PDB entry 3HKC | X-ray diffraction, 3.80 A resolution | chains B and E of the 5 polymer chains in the assembly

[Chain B]
Molecule: Tubulin beta chain
From: Ovis aries
Amino-acid sequence (445 residues; numbered 1 to 455; 10 numbers in that range are skipped by the numbering (no residue carries them; nothing is unmodelled there); the number before each row is that of its first residue):
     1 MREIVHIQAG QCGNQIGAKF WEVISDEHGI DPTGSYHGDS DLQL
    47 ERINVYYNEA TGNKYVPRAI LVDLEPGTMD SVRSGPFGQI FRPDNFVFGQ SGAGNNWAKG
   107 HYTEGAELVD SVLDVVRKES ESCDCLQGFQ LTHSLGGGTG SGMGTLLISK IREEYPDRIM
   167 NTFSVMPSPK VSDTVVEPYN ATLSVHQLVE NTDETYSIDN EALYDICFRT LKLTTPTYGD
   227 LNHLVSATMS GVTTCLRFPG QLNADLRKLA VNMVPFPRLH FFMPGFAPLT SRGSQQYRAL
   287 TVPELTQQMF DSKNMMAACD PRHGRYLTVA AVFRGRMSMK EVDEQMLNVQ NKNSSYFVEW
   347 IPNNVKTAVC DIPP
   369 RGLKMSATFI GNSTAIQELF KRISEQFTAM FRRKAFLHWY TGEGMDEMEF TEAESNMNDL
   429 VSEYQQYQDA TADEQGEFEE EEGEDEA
Disordered / not traced: 1, 278-285, 439-455
Small-molecule neighbours:
  - E70 (N-{2-[(4-hydroxyphenyl)amino]pyridin-3-yl}-4-methoxybenzenesulfonamide): Tyr202, Val238, Thr239, Cys241, Leu242, Leu248, Ala250, Lys254, Leu255, Asn258, Met259, Val315, Ala316, Ala317, Asn350, Val351, Lys352, Ala354, Ile378
  - GDP (guanosine-5'-diphosphate): Gly10, Gln11, Cys12, Gln15, Ile16, Ala99, Asn101, Ser140, Gly142, Gly143, Gly144, Thr145, Gly146, Pro173, Val177, Ser178, Asp179, Glu183, Asn206, Leu209, Tyr224, Leu227, Asn228, Val231

[Chain E]
Molecule: Stathmin-4
From: Rattus norvegicus
Notes: fragment: RB3 stathmin-like domain
UniProtKB: P63043 (STMN4_RAT); residues 5-145 here correspond to UniProt positions 49-189 (UniProt number = residue number + 44)
Amino-acid sequence (142 residues; row label = number of the first residue in the row):
     4 ADMEVIELNK CTSGQSFEVI LKPPSFDGVP EFNASLPRRR DPSLEEIQKK LEAAEERRKY
    64 QEAELLKHLA EKREHEREVI QKAIEENNNF IKMAKEKLAQ KMESNKENRE AHLAAMLERL
   124 QEKDKHAEEV RKNKELKEEA SR
Disordered / not traced: 31-44, 142-145
Differences from the reference sequence: expression tag (4)
Swiss-Prot annotation at these positions:
  - modified residue: Ser46 (Phosphoserine)

[Chain B / chain E interface]
Residue-residue contacts (15; chain B residue first):
  Tyr108(B) - His78(E)
  Tyr108(B) - Val82(E)  hydrophobic
  Leu152(B) - Arg76(E)
  Leu152(B) - Glu79(E)
  Ser155(B) - Lys75(E)
  Ser155(B) - Arg76(E)  hydrogen bond (backbone-side chain)
  Lys156(B) - Arg76(E)
  Glu159(B) - Leu72(E)
  Glu159(B) - Arg76(E)  salt bridge
  Gln193(B) - Lys75(E)
  Asn197(B) - Lys75(E)
  Glu411(B) - Val82(E)
  Glu411(B) - Ala86(E)
  Gly412(B) - Val82(E)
  Glu417(B) - His78(E)  salt bridge
Interface residues without a listed pair, chain B (13 interface residues in all): His107, Pro162, Gly410
Interface residues without a listed pair, chain E (9 interface residues in all): Leu69, Glu89

[In short]
The interface between chain B and chain E involves 13 residues on one side and 9 on the other; the contacts
include 1 hydrogen bond and 2 salt bridges. Polar contacts include Glu159(B)-Arg76(E), Glu417(B)-His78(E) and
Ser155(B)-Arg76(E). Ligands of chain B: GDP and compound E70.
Chain B is Tubulin beta chain (Ovis aries) and chain E is Stathmin-4 (Rattus norvegicus); the structure,
Tubulin-ABT751: RB3 stathmin-like domain complex, was determined by X-ray diffraction (same publication as
3HKB, 3HKD and 3HKE).
